PDB entry 7OG6 | electron microscopy, 3.30 A resolution | chains A and R

Chain A:
Name: Coat protein
Source organism: Alternanthera mosaic virus
UniProtKB: Q52Z61 (Q52Z61_9VIRU); residues 1-207 here = UniProt positions 1-207
Amino-acid sequence (207 residues; row label = number of the first residue in the row):
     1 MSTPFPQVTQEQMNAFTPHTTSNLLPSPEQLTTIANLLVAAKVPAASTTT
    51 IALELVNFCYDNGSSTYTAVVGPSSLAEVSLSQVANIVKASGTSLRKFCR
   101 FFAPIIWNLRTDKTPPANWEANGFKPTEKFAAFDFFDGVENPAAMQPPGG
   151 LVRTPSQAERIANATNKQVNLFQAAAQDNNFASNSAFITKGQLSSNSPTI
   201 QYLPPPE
Disordered / not traced: 1-4, 204-207

Chain R:
Molecule: 5-nt RNA strand
Source organism: Alternanthera mosaic virus
Sequence (5 nucleotides; each row starts with the number of its first residue):
    42 UUUUU

Interface between chain A and chain R:
Contacting residue pairs (14):
  Asn-23(A) / U42(R)  phosphate contact
  Leu-24(A) / U42(R)  phosphate contact
  Asn-62(A) / U45(R)  sugar contact
  Ser-65(A) / U44(R)  phosphate contact
  Ser-65(A) / U45(R)  sugar contact
  Tyr-67(A) / U45(R)  base contact
  Ser-94(A) / U43(R)  hydrogen bond to the phosphate
  Arg-96(A) / U43(R)  salt bridge to the phosphate
  Arg-96(A) / U44(R)  salt bridge to the phosphate
  Lys-97(A) / U42(R)  sugar contact
  Asp-134(A) / U44(R)  sugar contact
  Lys-167(A) / U44(R)  base contact
  Asn-170(A) / U44(R)  hydrogen bond to the base
  Leu-171(A) / U43(R)  base contact
Other interface residues (no listed pair), chain A (17 interface residues in all): Thr-66, Thr-68, Ala-69, Asn-118, Ala-174
Other interface residues (no listed pair), chain R (5 interface residues in all): U46

Summary:
17 residues of chain A face 5 of chain R across their interface; the contacts include 2 hydrogen bonds and 2
salt bridges. Among the polar pairs are Asn-170(A)/U44(R), Ser-94(A)/U43(R) and Arg-96(A)/U43(R).
Here chain A is Coat protein and chain R is a 5-nt RNA strand, both from Alternanthera mosaic virus. Entry
7OG6 (Structure of Alternanthera Mosaic VLP by cryoEM) was determined by electron microscopy.
